Entry 7TIB (electron microscopy, 3.40 A resolution); this record covers chains A and G of the 10 polymer chains in the assembly.

== Chain A ==
Name: Replication factor C subunit 1
Source organism: Saccharomyces cerevisiae
UniProt: P38630 (RFC1_YEAST); aligned to UniProt positions 1-860 over residues 2-861 (the alignment contains insertions or deletions, so no single offset holds)
Amino-acid sequence (860 residues; row label = number of the first residue in the row):
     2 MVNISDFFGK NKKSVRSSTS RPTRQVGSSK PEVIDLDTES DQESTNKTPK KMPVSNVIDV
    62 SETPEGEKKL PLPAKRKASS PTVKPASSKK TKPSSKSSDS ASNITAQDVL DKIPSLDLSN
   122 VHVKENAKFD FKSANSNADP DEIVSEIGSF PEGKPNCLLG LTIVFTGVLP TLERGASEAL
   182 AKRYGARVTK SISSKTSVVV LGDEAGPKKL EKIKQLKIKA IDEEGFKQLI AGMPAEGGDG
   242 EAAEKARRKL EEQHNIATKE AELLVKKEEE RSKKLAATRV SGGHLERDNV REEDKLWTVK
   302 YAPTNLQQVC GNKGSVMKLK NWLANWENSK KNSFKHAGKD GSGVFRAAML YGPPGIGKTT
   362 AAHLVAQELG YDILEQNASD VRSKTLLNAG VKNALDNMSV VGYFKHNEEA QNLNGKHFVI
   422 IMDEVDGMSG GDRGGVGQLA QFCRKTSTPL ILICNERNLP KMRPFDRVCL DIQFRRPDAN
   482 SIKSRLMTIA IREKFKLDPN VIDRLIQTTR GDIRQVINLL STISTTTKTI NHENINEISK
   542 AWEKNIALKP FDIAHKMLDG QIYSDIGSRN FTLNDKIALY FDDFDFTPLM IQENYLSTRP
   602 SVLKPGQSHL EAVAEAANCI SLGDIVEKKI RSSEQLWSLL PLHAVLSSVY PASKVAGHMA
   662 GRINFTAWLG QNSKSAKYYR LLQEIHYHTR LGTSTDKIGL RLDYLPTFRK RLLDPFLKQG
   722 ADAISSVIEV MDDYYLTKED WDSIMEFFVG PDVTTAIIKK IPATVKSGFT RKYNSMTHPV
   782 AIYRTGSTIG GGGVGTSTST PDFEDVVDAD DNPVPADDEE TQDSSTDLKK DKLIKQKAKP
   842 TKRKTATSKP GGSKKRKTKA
Unresolved in the structure: 2-286, 782-861
Ion coordination: Mg2+: Thr360 (together with ATP-gamma-S)
Small-molecule neighbours: ATP-gamma-S (AGS; phosphothiophosphoric acid-adenylate ester): Thr299, Tyr302, Ala303, Pro304, Gln309, Val310, Cys311, Pro355, Gly356, Ile357, Gly358, Lys359, Thr360, Thr361, Asp424, Asn456, Ile514, Arg515, Ile518
UniProt features mapped onto this chain:
  - modified residue: Thr39 (Phosphothreonine), Ser41 (Phosphoserine), Thr64 (Phosphothreonine)
Reported in the primary citation:
  - binding site for the 20-nt DNA strand: Phe582, Trp638
  - mutagenesis - W638G: decreased catalytic activity on PCNA and DNA
  - mutagenesis - F582A: unchanged catalytic activity on DNA
  - mutagenesis - F582A: unchanged binding to DNA
  - mutagenesis - F582A, W638G: unchanged growth

== Chain G ==
Name: Proliferating cell nuclear antigen
Source organism: Saccharomyces cerevisiae
UniProt: P15873 (PCNA_YEAST); numbering as in UniProt (aligned over 1-258)
Amino-acid sequence (264 residues; numbered -5 to 258; the number before each row is that of its first residue; numbers below 1 keep their minus sign (Gly-5 is residue -5)):
    -5 GPHMASMLEA KFEEASLFKR IIDGFKDCVQ LVNFQCKEDG IIAQAVDDSR VLLVSLEIGV
    55 EAFQEYRCDH PVTLGMDLTS LSKILRCGNN TDTLTLIADN TPDSIILLFE DTKKDRIAEY
   115 SLKLMDIDAD FLKIEELQYD STLSLPSSEF SKIVRDLSQL SDSINIMITK ETIKFVADGD
   175 IGSGSVIIKP FVDMEHPETS IKLEMDQPVD LTFGAKYLLD IIKGSSLSDR VGIRLSSEAP
   235 ALFQFDLKSG FLQFFLAPKF NDEE
Unresolved in the structure: -5 to 0, 173-175, 256-258
Construct notes: expression tag (-5 to 0)
UniProt features mapped onto this chain:
  - DNA-binding region: Arg61 to Arg80
  - cross-link (Glycyl lysine isopeptide (Lys-Gly)): Lys127 (interchain with G-Cter in SUMO), Lys164 (interchain with G-Cter in SUMO)

== How chain A and chain G interact ==
Contacting residue pairs (43; chain A residue first):
  Arg288(A) with Thr95(G); Pro96(G)
  Asp373(A) with Arg44(G), salt bridge
  Ile374(A) with Arg44(G)
  Leu375(A) with Asp42(G); Ser43(G); Arg44(G)
  Ala390(A) with Lys210(G)
  Lys393(A) with Asp156(G), salt bridge
  Asn394(A) with Lys210(G); Tyr211(G)
  Ala395(A) with Ser43(G)
  Asp397(A) with Lys253(G), salt bridge; Phe254(G), hydrogen bond (backbone-backbone)
  Asn398(A) with Val45(G); Ala251(G); Pro252(G); Lys253(G)
  Met399(A) with Ala251(G); Pro252(G), hydrogen bond (backbone-backbone); Lys253(G); Phe254(G), hydrophobic
  Ser400(A) with Arg44(G); Ala251(G)
  Val401(A) with Arg44(G), hydrogen bond (backbone-backbone); Val45(G); Phe249(G); Ala251(G)
  Val402(A) with Arg44(G); Leu126(G), hydrophobic
  Tyr404(A) with Glu232(G); Pro234(G); Pro252(G)
  Phe405(A) with Leu47(G), hydrophobic; Leu126(G), hydrophobic; Pro234(G), hydrophobic; Phe249(G), hydrophobic
  His418(A) with Phe254(G)
  Phe419(A) with Ser43(G); Arg44(G); Val45(G), hydrophobic
  Ser448(A) with Phe254(G)
  Thr449(A) with Phe254(G)
Also at the interface, not in a pair above, chain A (24 interface residues in all): Lys331, Gly391, Asn408, Lys417
Also at the interface, not in a pair above, chain G (24 interface residues in all): Val40, Leu46, Thr67, Leu131, Ala233, Leu250

== In short ==
Chain A and chain G each contribute 24 residues to their interface; the contacts include 3 hydrogen bonds and
3 salt bridges. Polar contacts include Asp373(A)-Arg44(G), Lys393(A)-Asp156(G) and Asp397(A)-Lys253(G). The
paper reports a binding site for the 20-nt DNA strand at Phe582(A) and Trp638(A); W638G of chain A reduces
catalytic activity on PCNA and DNA.
Here chain A is Replication factor C subunit 1 and chain G is Proliferating cell nuclear antigen, both from
Saccharomyces cerevisiae. Entry 7TIB (Structure of the yeast clamp loader (Replication Factor C RFC) bound to
the open sliding clamp ...) was determined by electron microscopy, deposited together with 7THJ, 7THV, 7TI8,
7TIC, 7TID and 7TKU.
